9E4Y - chains C and F of the 8 polymer chains in the assembly; structure by electron microscopy, 4.30 A resolution (low resolution: residue-level contacts below are approximate; hydrogen-bond / salt-bridge calls are withheld).

Chain C:
Protein: Isoform Flip of Glutamate receptor 2
Organism: Rattus norvegicus
Reference sequence: P19491 (GRIA2_RAT), isoform P19491-2; aligned to UniProt positions 25-835 over residues 10-820 (the alignment contains insertions or deletions, so no single offset holds)
Sequence (811 residues; numbered 10 to 820; the number before each row is that of its first residue):
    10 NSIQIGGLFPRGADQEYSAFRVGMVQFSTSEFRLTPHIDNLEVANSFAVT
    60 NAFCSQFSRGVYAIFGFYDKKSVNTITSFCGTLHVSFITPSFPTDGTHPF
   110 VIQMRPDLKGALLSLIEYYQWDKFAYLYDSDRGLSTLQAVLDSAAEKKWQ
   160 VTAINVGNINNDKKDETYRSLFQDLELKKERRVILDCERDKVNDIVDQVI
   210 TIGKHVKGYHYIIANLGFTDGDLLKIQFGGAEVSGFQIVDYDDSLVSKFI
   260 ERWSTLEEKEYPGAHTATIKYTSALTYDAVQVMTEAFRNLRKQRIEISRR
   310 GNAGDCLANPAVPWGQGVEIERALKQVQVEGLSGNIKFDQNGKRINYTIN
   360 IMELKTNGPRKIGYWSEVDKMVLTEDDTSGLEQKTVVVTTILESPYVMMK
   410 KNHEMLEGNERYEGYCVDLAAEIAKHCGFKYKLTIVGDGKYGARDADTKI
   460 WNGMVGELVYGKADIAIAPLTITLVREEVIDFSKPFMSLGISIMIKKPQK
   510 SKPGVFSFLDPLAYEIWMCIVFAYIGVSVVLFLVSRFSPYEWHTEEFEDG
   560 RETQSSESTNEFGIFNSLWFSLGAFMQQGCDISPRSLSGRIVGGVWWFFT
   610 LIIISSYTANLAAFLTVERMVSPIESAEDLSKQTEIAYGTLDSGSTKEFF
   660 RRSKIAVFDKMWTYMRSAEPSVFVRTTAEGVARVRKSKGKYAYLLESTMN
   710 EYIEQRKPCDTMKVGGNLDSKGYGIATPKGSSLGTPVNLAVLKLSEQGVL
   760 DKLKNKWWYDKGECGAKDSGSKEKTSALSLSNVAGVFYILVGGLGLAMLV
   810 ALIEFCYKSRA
Not modelled in the structure: 550-564
Differences from the reference sequence: conflict Glu-241 (Asn256 in P19491), Leu-382 (Val397 in P19491), Glu-384 (Gly405 in P19491), Asp-385 (Asn406 in P19491), Gln-392 (Asn413 in P19491)
UniProt features mapped onto this chain:
  - glycosylation: Asn-355 (N-linked (GlcNAc...) asparagine)
Disulfides: Cys-63/Cys-315, Cys-718/Cys-773
Ligand contacts:
  - cyclothiazide (CYZ), molecule 1: Ile-481, Pro-494, Ser-497, Asp-728, Ser-729, Lys-730, Gly-731
  - cyclothiazide (CYZ), molecule 2: Pro-494, Phe-495, Met-496, Ser-497, Leu-751, Leu-759, Asp-760, Lys-763
  - glutamic acid (GLU): Tyr-450, Pro-478, Leu-479, Thr-480, Arg-485, Thr-649, Leu-650, Gly-653, Ser-654, Thr-655, Lys-656, Leu-703, Leu-704, Glu-705, Tyr-732
Reported in the primary citation:
  - binding site for Memantine: Gln-586, Ile-613, Thr-617
  - conformationally variable residues: Gln-586

Chain F:
Protein: Voltage-dependent calcium channel gamma-2 subunit
Organism: Mus musculus
Reference sequence: O88602 (CCG2_MOUSE); residues 1002-1207 here correspond to UniProt positions 3-208 (UniProt number = residue number - 999)
Sequence (208 residues; row label = number of the first residue in the row):
  1002 LFDRGVQMLLTTVGAFAAFSLMTIAVGTDYWLYSRGVCKTKSVSENETSK
  1052 KNEEVMTHSGLWRTCCLEGNFKGLCKQIDHFPEDADYEADTAEYFLRAVR
  1102 ASSIFPILSVILLFMGGLCIAASEFYKTRHNIILSAGIFFVSAGLSNIIG
  1152 IIVYISANAGDPSKSDSKKNSYSYGWSFYFGALSFIIAEMVGVLAVHMFI
  1202 DRHKQLTG
Not modelled in the structure: 1043-1050, 1162-1169
Differences from the reference sequence: expression tag (1208-1209)
UniProt features mapped onto this chain:
  - glycosylation: Asn-1047 (N-linked (GlcNAc...) asparagine)
Disulfides: Cys-1039/Cys-1067, Cys-1066/Cys-1076

How chain C and chain F interact:
Pairs across the interface (10; chain C residue first):
  Lys-511(C) with Glu-1094(F)
  Asp-769(C) with Asn-1053(F)
  Glu-772(C) with Lys-1052(F)
  Leu-789(C) with Ile-1153(F); Ile-1156(F); Ser-1157(F)
  Phe-796(C) with Ile-1153(F)
  Tyr-797(C) with Phe-1096(F)
  Leu-803(C) with Leu-1146(F)
  Met-807(C) with Ile-1139(F)
Interface residues without a listed pair, chain C (9 interface residues in all): Ser-790

In short:
The chain C/chain F interface involves 9 residues from each chain. Bound to chain C: cyclothiazide and
glutamic acid. The paper reports a binding site for Memantine at Gln-586(C), Ile-613(C) and Thr-617(C);
conformational variability at Gln-586(C).
Here chain C is Isoform Flip of Glutamate receptor 2 (Rattus norvegicus) and chain F is Voltage-dependent
calcium channel gamma-2 subunit (Mus musculus). Entry 9E4Y (GluA2-gamma2 complex bound to memantine,
glutamate, and cyclothiazide) was determined by electron microscopy (same publication as 9E4Z).
